7W5X - chains 2 and C of the 9 polymer chains in the assembly; structure by electron microscopy, 3.40 A resolution.

[Chain 2]
Molecule: zwf promoter DNA reverse strand
Sequence (75 nucleotides; numbered 2 to 76; the number before each row is that of its first residue):
     2 TGCATCCGTG AGTCGAGGGT AATAACTGCT TTTACGAGCT TGCGAAAACT GTAAACGCTT
    62 ATCCACCCGT GCGAT

[Chain C]
Protein: DNA-directed RNA polymerase subunit beta
Organism: Escherichia coli K-12
Notes: EC 2.7.7.6; engineered mutation(s): D516V
Reference sequence: P0A8V2 (RPOB_ECOLI); residues 1-1342 here = UniProt positions 1-1342
Amino-acid sequence (1342 residues; each row starts with the number of its first residue):
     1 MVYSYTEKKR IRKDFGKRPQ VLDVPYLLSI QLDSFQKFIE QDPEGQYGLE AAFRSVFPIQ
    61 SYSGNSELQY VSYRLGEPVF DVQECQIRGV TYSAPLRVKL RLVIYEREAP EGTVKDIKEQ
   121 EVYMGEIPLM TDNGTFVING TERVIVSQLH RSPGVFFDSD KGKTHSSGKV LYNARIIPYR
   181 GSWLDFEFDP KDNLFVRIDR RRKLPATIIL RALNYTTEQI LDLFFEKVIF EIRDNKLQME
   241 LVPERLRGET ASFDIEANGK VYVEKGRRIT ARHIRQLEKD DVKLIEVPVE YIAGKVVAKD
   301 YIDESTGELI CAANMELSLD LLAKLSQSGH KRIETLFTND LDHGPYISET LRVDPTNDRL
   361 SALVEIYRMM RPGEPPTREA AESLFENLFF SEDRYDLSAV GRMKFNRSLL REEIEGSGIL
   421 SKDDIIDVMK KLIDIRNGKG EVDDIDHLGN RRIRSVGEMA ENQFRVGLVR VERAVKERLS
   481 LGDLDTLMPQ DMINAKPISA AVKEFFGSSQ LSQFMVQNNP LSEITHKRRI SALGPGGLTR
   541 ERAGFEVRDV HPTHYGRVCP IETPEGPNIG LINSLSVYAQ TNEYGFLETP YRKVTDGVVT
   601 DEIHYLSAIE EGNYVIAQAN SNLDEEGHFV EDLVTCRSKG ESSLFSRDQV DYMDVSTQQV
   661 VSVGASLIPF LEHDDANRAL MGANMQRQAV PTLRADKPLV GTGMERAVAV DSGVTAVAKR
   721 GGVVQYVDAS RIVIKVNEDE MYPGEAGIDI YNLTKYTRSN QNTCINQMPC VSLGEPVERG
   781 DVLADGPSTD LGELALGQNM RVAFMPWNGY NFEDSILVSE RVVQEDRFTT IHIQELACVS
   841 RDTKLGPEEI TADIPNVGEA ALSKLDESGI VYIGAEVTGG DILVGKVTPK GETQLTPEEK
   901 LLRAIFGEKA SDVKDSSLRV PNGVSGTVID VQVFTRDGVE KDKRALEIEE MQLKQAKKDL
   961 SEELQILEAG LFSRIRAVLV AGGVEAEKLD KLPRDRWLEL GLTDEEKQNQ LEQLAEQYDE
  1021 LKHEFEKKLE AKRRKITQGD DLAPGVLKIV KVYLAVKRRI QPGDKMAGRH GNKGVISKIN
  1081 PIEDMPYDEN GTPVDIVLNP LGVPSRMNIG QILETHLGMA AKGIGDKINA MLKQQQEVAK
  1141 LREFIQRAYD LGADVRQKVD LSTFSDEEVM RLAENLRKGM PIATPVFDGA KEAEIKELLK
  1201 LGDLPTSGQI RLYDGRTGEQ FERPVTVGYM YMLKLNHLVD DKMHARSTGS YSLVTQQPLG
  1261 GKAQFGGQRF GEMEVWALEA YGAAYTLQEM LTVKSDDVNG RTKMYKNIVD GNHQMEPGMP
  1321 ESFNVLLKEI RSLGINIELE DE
Not modelled in the structure: 1-2
Construct notes: variant Val-516 (Asp in P0A8V2)
Curated features (UniProtKB/Swiss-Prot):
  - modified residue (N6-acetyllysine): Lys-1022, Lys-1200

[How chain 2 and chain C interact]
Residue-residue contacts - 15 pairs, chain 2 then chain C:
  DT6(2) / Arg-202(C)  hydrogen bond to the phosphate
  DC7(2) / Arg-202(C)  salt bridge to the phosphate
  DG13(2) / Met-1273(C)  sugar contact
  DT14(2) / Arg-1269(C)  salt bridge to the phosphate
  DC15(2) / Gln-1268(C)  phosphate contact
  DC15(2) / Arg-1269(C)  hydrogen bond to the phosphate
  DG16(2) / Gly-1261(C)  phosphate contact
  DG16(2) / Lys-1262(C)  phosphate contact
  DA22(2) / Ala-500(C)  phosphate contact
  DA22(2) / Lys-503(C)  salt bridge to the phosphate
  DA23(2) / Lys-496(C)  phosphate contact
  DA23(2) / Pro-497(C)  phosphate contact
  DT24(2) / Asn-494(C)  hydrogen bond to the phosphate
  DT24(2) / Lys-496(C)  phosphate contact
  DT24(2) / Pro-497(C)  phosphate contact
Also at the interface, not in a pair above, chain 2 (12 interface residues in all): DC4, DA12, DG18
Also at the interface, not in a pair above, chain C (14 interface residues in all): Ser-166, Asn-762, Gly-1271

[In short]
12 residues of chain 2 and 14 residues of chain C are in contact, with 3 hydrogen bonds and 3 salt bridges.
Polar pairs include DT6(2)/Arg-202(C), DC15(2)/Arg-1269(C) and DT24(2)/Asn-494(C).
Chain 2 is zwf promoter DNA reverse strand and chain C is DNA-directed RNA polymerase subunit beta
(Escherichia coli K-12); the structure, Cryo-EM structure of SoxS-dependent transcription activation complex
with zwf promoter DNA, was determined by electron microscopy together with 7W5W and 7W5Y from the same study.
